3HYE - chains R and S of the 28 polymer chains in the assembly; structure by X-ray diffraction, 2.50 A resolution.

== Chain R ==
Protein: Proteasome component PUP2
From: Saccharomyces cerevisiae
Notes: EC 3.4.25.1
UniProt: P32379 (PSA5_YEAST); the construct lacks a stretch of the UniProt sequence and is renumbered around it, so the offset changes along the chain: 9-123 = UniProt 9-123; 125-144 = UniProt 131-150; 145-180 = UniProt 152-187; 184-202 = UniProt 191-209; 3 more segments
Chain sequence (242 residues; numbered 9 to 244 plus 13 insertion-coded residues; 7 numbers in that range are skipped by the numbering (no residue carries them; nothing is unmodelled there); the number before each row is that of its first residue; a row labelled like 12A-12G holds insertion residues (12A, then the next letters in order)):
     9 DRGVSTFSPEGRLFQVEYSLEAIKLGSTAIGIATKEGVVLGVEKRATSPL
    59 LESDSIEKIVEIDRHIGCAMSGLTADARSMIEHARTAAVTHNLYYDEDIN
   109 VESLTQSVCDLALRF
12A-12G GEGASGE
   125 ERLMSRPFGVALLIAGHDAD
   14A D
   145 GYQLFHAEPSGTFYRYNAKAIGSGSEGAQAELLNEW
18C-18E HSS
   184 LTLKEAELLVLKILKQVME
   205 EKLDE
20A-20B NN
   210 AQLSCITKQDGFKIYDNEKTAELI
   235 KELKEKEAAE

== Chain S ==
Protein: Proteasome component PRE5
From: Saccharomyces cerevisiae
Notes: EC 3.4.25.1
UniProt: P40302 (PSA1_YEAST); the construct has insertions or renumbered stretches relative to UniProt, so the offset changes along the chain: 4-60 = UniProt 2-58; 63-180 = UniProt 59-176; 183-204 = UniProt 183-204; 210-233 = UniProt 211-234
Chain sequence (233 residues; row label = number of the first residue in the row; note: 7 numbers in that range are skipped by the numbering (no residue carries them; nothing is unmodelled there); a row labelled like 18A-18F holds insertion residues (18A, then the next letters in order)):
     4 FRNNYDGDTVTFSPTGRLFQVEYALEAIKQGSVTVGLRSNTHAVLVALKR
    54 NADELSS
    63 YQKKIIKCDEHMGLSLAGLAPDARVLSNYLRQQCNYSSLVFNRKLAVERA
   113 GHLLCDKAQKNTQSYGGRPYGVGLLIIGYDKSGAHLLEFQPSGNVTELYG
   163 TAIGARSQGAKTYLERTL
18A-18F DTFIKI
   183 DGNPDELIKAGVEAISQSLRDE
   206 SL
 2B-2E TVDN
   210 LSIAIVGKDTPFTIYDGEAVAKYI
UniProt features mapped onto this chain:
  - modified residue: Ser16 (Phosphoserine)
  - cross-link: Lys191 (Glycyl lysine isopeptide (Lys-Gly) (interchain with G-Cter in ubiquitin))

== How chain R and chain S interact ==
Contacting residue pairs - 57 pairs, chain R then chain S:
  Gly12C(R) with Tyr127(S); Gly128(S); Gly129(S)
  Ala12D(R) with Gly128(S); Gly129(S)
  Ser12E(R) with Asn123(S), hydrogen bond (backbone-side chain); Ser126(S); Gly129(S)
  Ser13(R) with Gly128(S), hydrogen bond (side chain-backbone); Arg130(S)
  Thr14(R) with Gly10(S), hydrogen bond (side chain-backbone); Gln23(S)
  Phe15(R) with Gln23(S), hydrogen bond (backbone-side chain); Tyr26(S); Ala27(S), hydrophobic; Leu81(S), hydrophobic; Arg130(S); Pro131(S)
  Ser16(R) with Tyr26(S)
  Pro17(R) with Arg5(S); Tyr26(S), hydrophobic; Glu29(S)
  Glu18(R) with Glu29(S); Gln33(S)
  Gly19(R) with Tyr26(S); Ala30(S)
  Arg20(R) with Gln33(S), hydrogen bond
  Leu21(R) with Arg130(S)
  Gln114(R) with Arg86(S), hydrogen bond
  Asp118(R) with Arg86(S), salt bridge
  Leu121(R) with Pro83(S), hydrophobic; Asp84(S); Arg130(S)
  Ser154(R) with Pro83(S)
  Gly155(R) with Pro83(S)
  Thr156(R) with Pro83(S)
  Phe157(R) with Gln64(S)
  Tyr158(R) with Arg53(S), hydrogen bond (side chain-backbone); Ala55(S); Ser59(S); Ser60(S); Gln64(S)
  Arg159(R) with Ser59(S); Ser60(S), hydrogen bond (backbone-backbone)
  Tyr160(R) with Ala55(S); Asp56(S); Leu58(S); Ser59(S)
  Asn161(R) with Leu58(S), hydrogen bond (backbone-backbone)
  Ala162(R) with Leu58(S), hydrophobic
  Lys163(R) with Asp56(S), salt bridge
  Gln173(R) with Asp56(S), hydrogen bond; Leu58(S)
  Leu176(R) with Leu58(S)
  Leu177(R) with Asp56(S); Glu57(S); Leu58(S), hydrophobic
Also at the interface, not in a pair above, chain R (32 interface residues in all): Arg10, Gly11, Glu110, Trp180
Also at the interface, not in a pair above, chain S (32 interface residues in all): Asp9, Asn54, Lys65, Ala82, Gly133

== Summary ==
The chain R/chain S interface involves 32 residues from each chain; the contacts include 10 hydrogen bonds and
2 salt bridges. Polar pairs include Asp118(R)-Arg86(S), Lys163(R)-Asp56(S) and Ser12E(R)-Asn123(S).
Here chain R is Proteasome component PUP2 and chain S is Proteasome component PRE5, both from Saccharomyces
cerevisiae. Entry 3HYE (Crystal structure of 20S proteasome in complex with hydroxylated salinosporamide) was
determined by X-ray diffraction together with 3GPT and 3GPW from the same study.
